4FQI - chains A and H of the 4 polymer chains in the assembly; structure by X-ray diffraction, 1.71 A resolution.

== Chain A ==
Protein: Hemagglutinin HA1
Organism: Influenza A virus
Reference sequence: Q6DQ33 (Q6DQ33_9INFA); the construct lacks a stretch of the UniProt sequence, so the offset changes along the chain: 11-55 = UniProt 17-61; 56-83 = UniProt 63-90; 84-96 = UniProt 92-104; 97-125 = UniProt 106-134; 3 more segments
Chain sequence (334 residues; numbered 7 to 333 plus 7 insertion-coded residues; the number before each row is that of its first residue; a row labelled like 125A-125B holds insertion residues (125A, then the next letters in order)):
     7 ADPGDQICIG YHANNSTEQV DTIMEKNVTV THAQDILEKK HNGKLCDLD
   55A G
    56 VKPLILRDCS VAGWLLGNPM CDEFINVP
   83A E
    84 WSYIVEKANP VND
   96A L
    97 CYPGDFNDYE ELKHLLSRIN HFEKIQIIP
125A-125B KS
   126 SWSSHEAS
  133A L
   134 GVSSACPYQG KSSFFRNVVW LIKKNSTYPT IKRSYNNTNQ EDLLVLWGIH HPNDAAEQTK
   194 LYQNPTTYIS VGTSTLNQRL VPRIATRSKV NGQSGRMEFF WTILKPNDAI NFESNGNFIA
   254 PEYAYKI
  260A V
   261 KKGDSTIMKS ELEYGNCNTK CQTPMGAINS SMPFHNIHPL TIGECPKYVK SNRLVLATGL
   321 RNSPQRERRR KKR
Disordered / not traced: 7, 325-333
Construct notes: expression tag (7-10)
Cystine bridges: Cys-52/Cys-277, Cys-64/Cys-76, Cys-97/Cys-139, Cys-281/Cys-305
Covalently attached groups: N-acetylglucosamine (NAG) linked to Asn-21, Asn-33, Asn-169

== Chain H ==
Protein: antibody CR9114 heavy chain
Organism: Homo sapiens
Notes: fragment: Fab; antibody fragment or engineered binder
Chain sequence (230 residues; numbered 1 to 222 plus 8 insertion-coded residues; the number before each row is that of its first residue; a row labelled like 82A-82C holds insertion residues (82A, then the next letters in order)):
     1 QVQLVQSGAE VKKPGSSVKV SCKSSGGTSN NYAISWVRQA PGQGLDWMGG IS
   52A P
    53 IFGSTAYAQK FQGRVTISAD IFSNTAYMEL
82A-82C NSL
    83 TSEDTAVYFC ARHGNYYY
100A-100D YSGM
   101 DVWGQGTTVT VSSASTKGPS VFPLAPSSKS TSGGTAALGC LVKDYFPEPV TVSWNSGALT
   161 SGVHTFPAVL QSSGLYSLSS VVTVPSSSLG TQTYICNVNH KPSNTKVDKR VEPKSCHHHH
   221 HH
Disordered / not traced: 127-132, 214-222
Cystine bridges: Cys-22/Cys-92, Cys-140/Cys-196

== Chain A / chain H interface ==
Residue-residue contacts (11; chain A residue first):
  His-38(A) with Phe-54(H), hydrogen bond (side chain-backbone); Gly-55(H)
  Gln-40(A) with Pro-52A(H), hydrogen bond (side chain-backbone); Ile-73(H); Phe-74(H)
  Asp-41(A) with Phe-74(H)
  Ile-42(A) with Phe-74(H), hydrophobic
  Ser-291(A) with Asp-72(H), hydrogen bond; Phe-74(H)
  Met-292(A) with Phe-74(H), hydrophobic
  Pro-293(A) with Phe-74(H)
Other interface residues (no listed pair), chain A (8 interface residues in all): Thr-318
Other interface residues (no listed pair), chain H (8 interface residues in all): Ile-53, Ser-75

== Overview ==
The chain A/chain H interface involves 8 residues from each chain; the contacts include 3 hydrogen bonds.
Among the polar pairs are His-38(A)/Phe-54(H), Gln-40(A)/Pro-52A(H) and Ser-291(A)/Asp-72(H).
N-acetylglucosamine is covalently linked to Asn-21(A), Asn-33(A) and Asn-169(A).
Here chain A is Hemagglutinin HA1 (Influenza A virus) and chain H is antibody CR9114 heavy chain (Homo
sapiens). Entry 4FQI (Crystal Structure of Fab CR9114 in Complex with a H5N1 influenza virus hemagglutinin)
was determined by X-ray diffraction together with 4FQH, 4FQJ, 4FQK, 4FQM, 4FQV and 4FQY from the same study.
